6R69 - chains D and F of the 10 polymer chains in the assembly; structure by electron microscopy, 3.65 A resolution.

[Chain D]
Name: Flagellar biosynthetic protein FliP
Source organism: Salmonella enterica subsp. enterica
UniProt: G5QE81 (G5QE81_SALRU); residues 1-245 here = UniProt positions 1-245
Sequence (245 residues; row label = number of the first residue in the row):
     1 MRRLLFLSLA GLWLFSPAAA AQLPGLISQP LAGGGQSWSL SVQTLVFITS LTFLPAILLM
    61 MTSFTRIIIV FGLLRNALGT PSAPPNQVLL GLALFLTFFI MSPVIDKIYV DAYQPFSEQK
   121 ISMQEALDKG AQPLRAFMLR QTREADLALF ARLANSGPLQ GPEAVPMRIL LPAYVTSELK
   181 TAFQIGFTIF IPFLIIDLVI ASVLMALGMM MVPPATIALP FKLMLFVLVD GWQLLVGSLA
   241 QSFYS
Not modelled in the structure: 1-42

[Chain F]
Name: Flagellar biosynthetic protein FliR
Source organism: Salmonella enterica subsp. enterica serovar Typhimurium
UniProt: P54702 (FLIR_SALTY); residue numbers follow UniProt; this construct covers 1-264
Sequence (303 residues; row label = number of the first residue in the row):
     1 MIQVTSEQWL YWLHLYFWPL LRVLALISTA PILSERAIPK RVKLGLGIMI TLVIAPSLPA
    61 NDTPLFSIAA LWLAMQQILI GIALGFTMQF AFAAVRTAGE FIGLQMGLSF ATFVDPGSHL
   121 NMPVLARIMD MLAMLLFLTF NGHLWLISLL VDTFHTLPIG SNPVNSNAFM ALARAGGLIF
   181 LNGLMLALPV ITLLLTLNLA LGLLNRMAPQ LSIFVIGFPL TLTVGIMLMA ALMPLIAPFC
   241 EHLFSEIFNL LADIVSEMPI NNNPENLYFQ GQFGSWSHPQ FEKGGGSGGG SGGGSWSHPQ
   301 FEK
Not modelled in the structure: 1-4, 263-303
Differences from the reference sequence: expression tag (265-303)

[How chain D and chain F interact]
Contacting residue pairs (7; chain D residue first):
  Thr80(D) with Asp115(F), hydrogen bond
  Pro81(D) with Asp115(F)
  Met211(D) with Phe214(F), hydrophobic
  Pro213(D) with Phe113(F), hydrophobic
  Ala215(D) with Val114(F), hydrophobic
  Thr216(D) with Thr112(F); Phe113(F)

[Overview]
Chain D and chain F form an interface of 6 and 5 residues respectively, with 1 hydrogen bond. The
hydrogen-bonded pair is Thr80(D)-Asp115(F).
Chain D is Flagellar biosynthetic protein FliP (Salmonella enterica subsp. enterica) and chain F is Flagellar
biosynthetic protein FliR (Salmonella enterica subsp. enterica serovar Typhimurium); the structure, Improved
map of the FliPQR complex that forms the core of the Salmonella type III secretion ..., was determined by
electron microscopy together with 6R6B from the same study.
